Entry 3OJA (X-ray diffraction, 2.70 A resolution); this record covers chains A and B.

[Chain A]
Name: Leucine-rich Immune Molecule 1
Organism: Anopheles gambiae
UniProt: Q7Q5N3 (Q7Q5N3_ANOGA); numbering as in UniProt (aligned over 23-509)
Amino-acid sequence (487 residues; each row starts with the number of its first residue):
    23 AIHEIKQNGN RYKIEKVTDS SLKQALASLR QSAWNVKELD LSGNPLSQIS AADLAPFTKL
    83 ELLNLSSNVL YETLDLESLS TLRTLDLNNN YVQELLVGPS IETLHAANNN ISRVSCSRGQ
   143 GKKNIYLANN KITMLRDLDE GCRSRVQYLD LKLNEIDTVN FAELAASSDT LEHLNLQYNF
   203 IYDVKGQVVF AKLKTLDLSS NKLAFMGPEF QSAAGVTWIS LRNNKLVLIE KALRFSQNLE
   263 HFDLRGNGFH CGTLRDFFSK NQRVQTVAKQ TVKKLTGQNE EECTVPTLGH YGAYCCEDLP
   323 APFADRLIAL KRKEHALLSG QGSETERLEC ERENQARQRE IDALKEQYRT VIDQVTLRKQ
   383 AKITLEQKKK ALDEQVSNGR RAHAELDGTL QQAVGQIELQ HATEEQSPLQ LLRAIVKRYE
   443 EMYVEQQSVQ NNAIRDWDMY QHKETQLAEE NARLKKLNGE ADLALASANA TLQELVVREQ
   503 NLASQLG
Not modelled in the structure: 342-346
Cystine bridges: C138-C164, C273-C318, C305-C317
Covalently attached groups: N-acetylglucosamine (NAG) linked to N86, N132, N491

[Chain B]
Name: Anopheles Plasmodium-responsive Leucine-rich repeat protein 1
Organism: Anopheles gambiae
Amino-acid sequence (597 residues; row label = number of the first residue in the row):
   128 VGGQQRYNVK PRQPEYKCID SNLQYDCVFY DVHIDMQTQD VYFGFEDITL NNQKIVTFKN
   188 STMRKLPAAL LDSFRQVELL NLNDLQIEEI DTYAFAYAHT IQKLYMGFNA IRYLPPHVFQ
   248 NVPLLTVLVL ERNDLSSLPR GIFHNTPKLT TLSMSNNNLE RIEDDTFQAT TSLQNLQLSS
   308 NRLTHVDLSL IPSLFHANVS YNLLSTLAIP IAVEELDASH NSINVVRGPV NVELTILKLQ
   368 HNNLTDTAWL LNYPGLVEVD LSYNELEKIM YHPFVKMQRL ERLYISNNRL VALNLYGQPI
   428 PTLKVLDLSH NHLLHVERNQ PQFDRLENLY LDHNSIVTLK LSTHHTLKNL TLSHNDWDCN
   488 SLRALFRNVA RPAVDDADQH CKIDYQLEHG LCCKESDKPY LDRLLQYIAL TSVVEKVQRA
   548 QGRCSATDTI NSVQSLSHYI TQQGGVPLQG NEQLEAEVNE LRAEVQQLTN EQIQQEQLLQ
   608 GLHAEIDTNL RRYRLPKDGL ARSSDNLNKV FTHLKERQAF KLRETQARRT EADAKQKETE
   668 DLEQENIALE KQLDNKRAKQ AELRQETSLK RQKVKQLEAK KNRNPDTRRV SHHHHHH
Not modelled in the structure: 128-137, 149-150, 545-580, 710-724
Cystine bridges: C145-C154, C486-C520, C508-C519
Covalently attached groups: N-acetylglucosamine (NAG) linked to N187, N370, N476; glycan linked to N325

[Chain A / chain B interface]
Residue-residue contacts (186):
  E177(A) with K543(B), hydrogen bond (backbone-side chain)
  D179(A) with K543(B), salt bridge
  Y204(A) with L532(B); I535(B), hydrophobic; A536(B)
  D205(A) with L532(B)
  F227(A) with L528(B), hydrophobic
  F325(A) with L528(B), hydrophobic; L531(B), hydrophobic
  A326(A) with L441(B); H442(B); Y527(B), hydrophobic
  L329(A) with L441(B), hydrophobic; R530(B); L531(B); Y534(B), hydrophobic
  I330(A) with V418(B); L441(B), hydrophobic
  L332(A) with Y534(B), hydrophobic
  K333(A) with V418(B); H439(B), hydrogen bond (side chain-backbone); S462(B), hydrogen bond; Y534(B)
  R334(A) with E394(B), salt bridge; V418(B)
  K335(A) with R618(B), hydrogen bond (backbone-side chain)
  E336(A) with Y534(B), hydrogen bond; R618(B), hydrogen bond (backbone-side chain); K624(B), hydrogen bond (backbone-side chain)
  H337(A) with R416(B), hydrogen bond (backbone-side chain); H439(B), hydrogen bond
  A338(A) with E394(B); R618(B), hydrogen bond (backbone-side chain)
  L339(A) with E392(B); E394(B), hydrogen bond (backbone-side chain); R416(B); R618(B)
  L340(A) with R618(B)
  S341(A) with D614(B); R618(B)
  R380(A) with E582(B), salt bridge; V585(B)
  K384(A) with E584(B), salt bridge; V585(B); L588(B)
  L387(A) with V585(B); L588(B), hydrophobic; R589(B); V592(B)
  E388(A) with L588(B)
  K391(A) with E591(B), salt bridge; V592(B); L595(B)
  L394(A) with V592(B); L595(B), hydrophobic; T596(B)
  D395(A) with L595(B)
  Q397(A) with Q599(B), hydrogen bond
  V398(A) with L595(B); E598(B); Q599(B); Q602(B), hydrogen bond (backbone-side chain)
  G401(A) with Q602(B)
  R402(A) with Q602(B)
  H405(A) with L606(B)
  E407(A) with R629(B), salt bridge; S631(B)
  L408(A) with L609(B), hydrophobic; S630(B); S631(B); L634(B), hydrophobic
  T411(A) with S631(B); N635(B)
  L412(A) with L634(B), hydrophobic; F638(B), hydrophobic
  A415(A) with F638(B), hydrophobic
  Q418(A) with K642(B), hydrogen bond
  P430(A) with L609(B)
  L431(A) with G608(B); L609(B); E612(B)
  L434(A) with E612(B); N616(B); L634(B), hydrophobic; F638(B), hydrophobic
  R435(A) with E612(B), salt bridge
  I437(A) with F638(B), hydrophobic
  V438(A) with N616(B); R619(B); Y620(B); L641(B), hydrophobic
  Y441(A) with L641(B), hydrophobic; K642(B)
  E442(A) with R619(B), salt bridge; Y620(B), hydrogen bond; R644(B), salt bridge
  M444(A) with Q645(B)
  Y445(A) with R644(B); Q645(B), hydrogen bond (backbone-side chain); K648(B)
  Q448(A) with Q645(B); L649(B); T652(B)
  Q449(A) with Y328(B); K648(B), hydrogen bond
  V451(A) with T652(B)
  Q452(A) with K648(B); E651(B), hydrogen bond; T652(B), hydrogen bond; R655(B)
  N453(A) with N283(B); S307(B), hydrogen bond; Y328(B)
  N454(A) with R259(B); N283(B), hydrogen bond
  A455(A) with R655(B); R656(B); A659(B)
  I456(A) with R655(B)
  R457(A) with F235(B); E258(B), salt bridge; N283(B)
  D458(A) with F235(B); R259(B), salt bridge; R656(B), salt bridge
  W459(A) with E658(B); A659(B); K662(B)
  M461(A) with N210(B); D211(B); F235(B), hydrophobic
  Y462(A) with K662(B); Q663(B), hydrogen bond; T666(B)
  Q463(A) with K662(B), hydrogen bond
  E466(A) with K662(B), salt bridge; E665(B); T666(B); L669(B)
  Q468(A) with Q151(B)
  L469(A) with T666(B); L669(B), hydrophobic; E670(B); N673(B), hydrogen bond (backbone-side chain)
  A470(A) with L669(B)
  E472(A) with N673(B)
  N473(A) with E672(B); N673(B), hydrogen bond; L676(B)
  L476(A) with N673(B); E677(B); L680(B), hydrophobic
  K477(A) with E672(B), salt bridge; L676(B)
  L479(A) with L680(B), hydrophobic
  N480(A) with L676(B); Q679(B), hydrogen bond; L680(B); K683(B)
  A483(A) with K683(B); Q687(B)
  D484(A) with K683(B), salt bridge
  A486(A) with Q687(B)
  L487(A) with K686(B); Q687(B); L690(B)
  A490(A) with L690(B), hydrophobic
  N491(A) with L690(B)
  L494(A) with E693(B)
  L497(A) with T694(B); K697(B); R698(B); V701(B)
  R500(A) with V701(B); E705(B), salt bridge
  E501(A) with K697(B), salt bridge; K700(B), salt bridge; V701(B); L704(B)
  L504(A) with V701(B); L704(B), hydrophobic; E705(B)
  Q507(A) with K708(B)
  L508(A) with L704(B); K707(B); K708(B)
Interface residues without a listed pair, chain A (98 interface residues in all): T155, A226, L250, E252, P322, A323, R328, A383, K390, V446, K465, T493, V498, A505
Interface residues without a listed pair, chain B (103 interface residues in all): L330, N370, T372, K395, R445, K525, S539, L605, H610, I613, V637

[Summary]
Chain A and chain B form an interface of 98 and 103 residues respectively; the contacts include 26 hydrogen
bonds and 18 salt bridges. Polar contacts include D179(A)-K543(B), R334(A)-E394(B) and R380(A)-E582(B).
N-acetylglucosamine is covalently linked to N86(A), N132(A) and N491(A).
Here chain A is Leucine-rich Immune Molecule 1 and chain B is Anopheles Plasmodium-responsive Leucine-rich
repeat protein 1, both from Anopheles gambiae. Entry 3OJA (Crystal structure of LRIM1/APL1C complex) was
determined by X-ray diffraction, deposited together with 3O53 and 3O6N.
